Entry 5N49 (X-ray diffraction, 1.94 A resolution); this record covers chain B.

[Chain B]
Name: Bromodomain-containing protein 1
Source organism: Homo sapiens
UniProtKB: O95696 (BRD1_HUMAN); residue numbers follow UniProt; this construct covers 555-688
Chain sequence (135 residues; row label = number of the first residue in the row):
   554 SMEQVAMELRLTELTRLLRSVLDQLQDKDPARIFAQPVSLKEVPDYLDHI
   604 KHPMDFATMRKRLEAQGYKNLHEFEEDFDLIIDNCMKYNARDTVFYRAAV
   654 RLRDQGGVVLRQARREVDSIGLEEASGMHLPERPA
Not modelled in the structure: 554-558, 673-688
Construct notes: expression tag (554); conflict Met555 (Val in O95696), Glu566 (Pro in O95696), Arg569 (Val in O95696)
Ligand contacts: 8LW (2-(1,3,6-trimethyl-2-oxidanylidene-benzimidazol-5-yl)benzo[de]isoquinoline-1,3-dione): Ala584, Arg585, Ile586, Phe587, Gln589, Pro590, Val591, Ser592, Glu595, Val596, Cys638, Tyr641, Asn642, Phe648
UniProt features mapped onto this chain:
  - cross-link: Lys594 (Glycyl lysine isopeptide (Lys-Gly) (interchain with G-Cter in SUMO2))
Reported in the primary citation:
  - binding site for 8LW: Gln589, Ser592, Asn642, Phe648
  - specificity-determining residues: Ser592

[Overview]
Ligands of chain B: compound 8LW. The paper reports a binding site for 8LW at Gln589, Ser592 and Asn642 among
others; the specificity determinant Ser592.
Chain B is Bromodomain-containing protein 1 (Homo sapiens); the structure, BRPF2 in complex with Compound 7,
was determined by X-ray diffraction (same publication as 5MG2).
